Entry 5XLP (electron microscopy, 4.20 A resolution (low resolution: residue-level contacts below are approximate; hydrogen-bond / salt-bridge calls are withheld)); this record covers chains C and K of the 6 polymer chains in the assembly.

[Chain C]
Name: CRISPR-associated protein Csy3
Organism: Pseudomonas aeruginosa (strain UCBPP-PA14)
UniProtKB: Q02MM1 (CSY3_PSEAB); residues 1-342 here = UniProt positions 1-342
Sequence (342 residues; numbered 1 to 342; the number before each row is that of its first residue):
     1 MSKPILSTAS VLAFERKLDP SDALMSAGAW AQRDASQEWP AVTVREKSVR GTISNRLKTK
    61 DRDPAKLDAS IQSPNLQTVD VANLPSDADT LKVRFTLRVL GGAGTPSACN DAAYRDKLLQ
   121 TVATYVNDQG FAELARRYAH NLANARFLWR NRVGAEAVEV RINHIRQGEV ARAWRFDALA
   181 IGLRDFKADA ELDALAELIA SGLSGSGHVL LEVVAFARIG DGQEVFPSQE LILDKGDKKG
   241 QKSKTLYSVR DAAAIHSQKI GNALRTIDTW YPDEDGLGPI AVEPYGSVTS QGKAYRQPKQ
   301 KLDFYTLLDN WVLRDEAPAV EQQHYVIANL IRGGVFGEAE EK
Not modelled in the structure: 1-14, 54-92, 341-342

[Chain K]
Molecule: crRNA with 20nt spacer sequence
Organism: Pseudomonas aeruginosa
Sequence (48 nucleotides; numbered -7 to 40; the number before each row is that of its first residue; numbers below 1 keep their minus sign (C-7 is residue -7)):
    -7 CUAAGAAAUU CACGGCGGGC UUGAUGUCGU UCACUGCCGU GUAGGCAG
Not modelled in the structure: -7 to -4, 21-40

[Interface between chain C and chain K]
Pairs across the interface (16; chain C residue first):
  Ala23(C) with G15(K)
  Leu24(C) with A16(K)
  Met25(C) with A16(K)
  Ser26(C) with A16(K)
  Lys117(C) with G15(K)
  Glu159(C) with G18(K)
  Lys239(C) with U19(K)
  Gly240(C) with U19(K)
  Gln241(C) with U19(K)
  Asp268(C) with G18(K); U19(K)
  Thr269(C) with U19(K)
  Pro272(C) with G18(K)
  Lys293(C) with G18(K)
  Lys299(C) with G18(K)
  Gln300(C) with G18(K)
Other interface residues (no listed pair), chain C (17 interface residues in all): Thr266, Glu340
Other interface residues (no listed pair), chain K (5 interface residues in all): U17

[Summary]
The interface between chain C and chain K involves 17 residues on one side and 5 on the other.
Chain C is CRISPR-associated protein Csy3 (Pseudomonas aeruginosa (strain UCBPP-PA14)) and chain K is crRNA
with 20nt spacer sequence (Pseudomonas aeruginosa); the structure, Anti-CRISPR proteins AcrF1/2 bound to Csy
surveillance complex with a 20nt spacer crRNA backbone region, was determined by electron microscopy (same
publication as 5XLO).
